PDB entry 5ZH4 | X-ray diffraction, 2.60 A resolution | chains A and B

# Chain A (and B)
Name: Lysine-tRNA ligase
Source organism: Plasmodium falciparum NF54
Notes: EC 6.1.1.6; chain B of this document is another copy of the same molecule, construct and numbering; everything in this record applies to it too
UniProtKB: W7JP72 (W7JP72_PLAFO); residues 77-583 here correspond to UniProt positions 15-521 (UniProt number = residue number - 62)
Sequence (507 residues; row label = number of the first residue in the row):
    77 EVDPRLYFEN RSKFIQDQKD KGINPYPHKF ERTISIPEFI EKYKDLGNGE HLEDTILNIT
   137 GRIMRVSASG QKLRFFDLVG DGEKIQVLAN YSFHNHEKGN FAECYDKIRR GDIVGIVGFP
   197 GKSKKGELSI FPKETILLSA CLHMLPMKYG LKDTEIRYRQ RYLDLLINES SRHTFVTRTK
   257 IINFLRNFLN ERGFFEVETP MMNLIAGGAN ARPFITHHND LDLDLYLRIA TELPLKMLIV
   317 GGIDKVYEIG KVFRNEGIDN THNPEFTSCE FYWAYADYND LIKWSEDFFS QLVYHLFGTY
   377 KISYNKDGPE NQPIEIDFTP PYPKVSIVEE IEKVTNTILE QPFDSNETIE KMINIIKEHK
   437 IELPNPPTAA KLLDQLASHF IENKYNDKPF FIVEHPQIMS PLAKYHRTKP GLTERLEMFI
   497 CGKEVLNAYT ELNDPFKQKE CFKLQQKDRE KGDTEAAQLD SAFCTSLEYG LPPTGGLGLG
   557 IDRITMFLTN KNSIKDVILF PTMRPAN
Disordered / not traced: 225-229, 382-388, 517-537, 582-583 (chain B: 123-124, 200-203, 223-230, 519-533, 582-583)
Residues lining bound ligands:
  - CLADO-7 (9CC; (3R)-6,8-dihydroxy-3-{[(2S,6R)-6-methyloxan-2-yl]methyl}-3,4-dihydro-1H-2-benzopyran-1-one): Arg330, Glu332, Thr337, His338, Asn339, Phe342, Ser344, Glu500, Val501, Leu502, Asn503, Gly554, Leu555, Gly556, Arg559, Ile570
  - lysine (LYS): Gly284, Ala285, Ala306, Glu308, Arg330, Glu346, Tyr348, Asn503, Ala504, Tyr505, Glu507, Gly552, Leu553, Gly554

# Interface between chain A and chain B
Contacting residue pairs - 175 pairs, chain A then chain B:
  Phe84(A) - Glu544(B)
  Lys95(A) - Asp510(B)  salt bridge
  Lys95(A) - Phe512(B)
  Asn100(A) - Tyr481(B)  hydrogen bond
  Tyr102(A) - Lys480(B)  hydrogen bond (backbone-side chain)
  Tyr102(A) - Asn509(B)
  Tyr102(A) - Asp510(B)
  Tyr102(A) - Pro511(B)
  Pro103(A) - Lys480(B)  hydrogen bond (backbone-side chain)
  His104(A) - Lys480(B)
  His104(A) - Tyr481(B)  hydrogen bond (side chain-backbone)
  His104(A) - His482(B)
  His104(A) - Arg483(B)
  His104(A) - Glu490(B)  salt bridge
  Lys105(A) - Tyr351(B)  hydrogen bond (side chain-backbone)
  Lys105(A) - Asp353(B)
  Lys105(A) - Asp356(B)  salt bridge
  Lys105(A) - Arg483(B)
  Arg108(A) - Tyr351(B)
  Thr136(A) - Tyr351(B)
  Gly137(A) - Tyr351(B)
  Arg138(A) - Val316(B)  hydrogen bond (side chain-backbone)
  Arg138(A) - Tyr545(B)  hydrogen bond (side chain-backbone)
  Arg138(A) - Gly546(B)  hydrogen bond (side chain-backbone)
  Asp157(A) - Asp320(B)
  Ile189(A) - Tyr351(B)
  Ile189(A) - Gly546(B)
  Ile189(A) - Pro548(B)
  Leu214(A) - Pro549(B)
  Ser215(A) - Asn509(B)
  Ser215(A) - Gly546(B)
  Ser215(A) - Leu547(B)  hydrogen bond (side chain-backbone)
  Ala216(A) - Gly546(B)
  Cys217(A) - Glu544(B)
  Cys217(A) - Tyr545(B)
  Leu218(A) - Pro511(B)  hydrophobic
  Leu218(A) - Glu544(B)  hydrogen bond (backbone-backbone)
  His219(A) - Glu544(B)  salt bridge
  His219(A) - Tyr545(B)
  Leu221(A) - Tyr545(B)  hydrophobic
  Gln236(A) - Tyr545(B)
  Tyr238(A) - Met313(B)
  Tyr238(A) - Val316(B)  hydrophobic
  Tyr238(A) - Gly317(B)
  Tyr238(A) - Thr541(B)
  Tyr238(A) - Ser542(B)
  Tyr238(A) - Tyr545(B)  hydrophobic
  Leu239(A) - Tyr545(B)  hydrophobic
  Leu241(A) - Leu314(B)  hydrophobic
  Leu241(A) - Gly317(B)
  Leu242(A) - Val316(B)
  Leu242(A) - Gly317(B)
  Arg248(A) - Gly318(B)  hydrogen bond (side chain-backbone)
  Phe251(A) - Phe271(B)
  Val252(A) - Phe271(B)  hydrophobic
  Arg254(A) - Glu274(B)  salt bridge
  Thr255(A) - Phe271(B)
  Thr255(A) - Glu272(B)  hydrogen bond (side chain-backbone)
  Ile258(A) - Glu274(B)
  Arg262(A) - Arg262(B)
  Arg262(A) - Glu272(B)  salt bridge
  Phe271(A) - Phe251(B)
  Phe271(A) - Val252(B)  hydrophobic
  Phe271(A) - Thr255(B)
  Glu272(A) - Thr255(B)  hydrogen bond (backbone-side chain)
  Glu272(A) - Arg262(B)  salt bridge
  Val273(A) - Leu575(B)  hydrophobic
  Glu274(A) - Arg254(B)  salt bridge
  Glu274(A) - Ile258(B)
  Glu274(A) - Lys327(B)
  Glu274(A) - Thr343(B)  hydrogen bond
  Glu274(A) - Leu575(B)
  Thr275(A) - Lys327(B)  hydrogen bond (backbone-side chain)
  Pro276(A) - Lys327(B)
  Pro276(A) - Glu341(B)
  Pro276(A) - Phe576(B)
  Met277(A) - Lys327(B)
  Met277(A) - Phe329(B)  hydrophobic
  Met277(A) - Glu341(B)  hydrogen bond (backbone-side chain)
  Met278(A) - Phe290(B)  hydrophobic
  Met278(A) - Glu341(B)  hydrogen bond (backbone-side chain)
  Phe290(A) - Met278(B)  hydrophobic
  Phe290(A) - Thr292(B)
  Phe290(A) - His293(B)
  Phe290(A) - His294(B)
  Ile291(A) - Ile291(B)
  Ile291(A) - Thr292(B)  hydrogen bond (backbone-side chain)
  Thr292(A) - Phe290(B)
  Thr292(A) - Ile291(B)  hydrogen bond (side chain-backbone)
  His293(A) - Phe290(B)
  His293(A) - Asn331(B)  hydrogen bond (backbone-side chain)
  His294(A) - Phe290(B)
  His294(A) - Asn331(B)
  His294(A) - Glu332(B)  hydrogen bond (side chain-backbone)
  His294(A) - Ile334(B)
  His294(A) - Pro340(B)
  Asn295(A) - Asn331(B)  hydrogen bond
  Leu297(A) - Ile334(B)  hydrophobic
  Leu297(A) - Arg580(B)
  Leu303(A) - Leu303(B)  hydrophobic
  Pro310(A) - Phe576(B)
  Met313(A) - Tyr238(B)
  Leu314(A) - Leu241(B)  hydrophobic
  Leu314(A) - Leu575(B)  hydrophobic
  Val316(A) - Arg138(B)  hydrogen bond (backbone-side chain)
  Val316(A) - Tyr238(B)  hydrophobic
  Val316(A) - Leu242(B)
  Gly317(A) - Tyr238(B)
  Gly317(A) - Leu241(B)
  Gly317(A) - Leu242(B)
  Gly318(A) - Arg248(B)  hydrogen bond (backbone-side chain)
  Ile319(A) - Arg248(B)
  Asp320(A) - Asp157(B)
  Lys327(A) - Glu274(B)
  Lys327(A) - Thr275(B)  hydrogen bond (side chain-backbone)
  Lys327(A) - Pro276(B)
  Lys327(A) - Met277(B)
  Phe329(A) - Met277(B)  hydrophobic
  Asn331(A) - His293(B)  hydrogen bond (side chain-backbone)
  Asn331(A) - His294(B)
  Asn331(A) - Asn295(B)  hydrogen bond (side chain-backbone)
  Glu332(A) - His294(B)  hydrogen bond (backbone-side chain)
  Gly333(A) - Asp296(B)
  Glu341(A) - Pro276(B)
  Glu341(A) - Met277(B)  hydrogen bond (side chain-backbone)
  Glu341(A) - Met278(B)  hydrogen bond (side chain-backbone)
  Thr343(A) - Glu274(B)  hydrogen bond
  Tyr351(A) - Lys105(B)  hydrogen bond (backbone-side chain)
  Tyr351(A) - Arg108(B)
  Tyr351(A) - Thr136(B)
  Tyr351(A) - Gly137(B)
  Tyr351(A) - Ile189(B)
  Asp353(A) - Lys105(B)
  Asp356(A) - Lys105(B)  salt bridge
  Lys480(A) - Tyr102(B)  hydrogen bond (side chain-backbone)
  Lys480(A) - Pro103(B)  hydrogen bond (side chain-backbone)
  Lys480(A) - His104(B)
  Tyr481(A) - Asn100(B)  hydrogen bond
  Tyr481(A) - His104(B)  hydrogen bond (backbone-side chain)
  Arg483(A) - His104(B)
  Glu490(A) - His104(B)  salt bridge
  Asn509(A) - Tyr102(B)
  Asn509(A) - Ser215(B)
  Asp510(A) - Tyr102(B)
  Pro511(A) - Tyr102(B)
  Pro511(A) - Leu218(B)  hydrophobic
  Phe512(A) - Ser88(B)
  Thr541(A) - Gln236(B)
  Thr541(A) - Tyr238(B)
  Ser542(A) - Tyr238(B)
  Glu544(A) - Phe84(B)
  Glu544(A) - Cys217(B)
  Glu544(A) - Leu218(B)  hydrogen bond (backbone-backbone)
  Glu544(A) - His219(B)  salt bridge
  Tyr545(A) - Arg138(B)  hydrogen bond (backbone-side chain)
  Tyr545(A) - Ala216(B)
  Tyr545(A) - Cys217(B)  hydrogen bond (backbone-side chain)
  Tyr545(A) - His219(B)
  Tyr545(A) - Leu221(B)  hydrophobic
  Tyr545(A) - Gln236(B)
  Tyr545(A) - Tyr238(B)  hydrophobic
  Tyr545(A) - Leu239(B)  hydrophobic
  Gly546(A) - Arg138(B)  hydrogen bond (backbone-side chain)
  Gly546(A) - Ile189(B)
  Gly546(A) - Ser215(B)
  Gly546(A) - Ala216(B)
  Leu547(A) - Ser215(B)  hydrogen bond (backbone-side chain)
  Pro548(A) - Ile189(B)
  Pro549(A) - Leu214(B)
  Leu575(A) - Val273(B)  hydrophobic
  Leu575(A) - Glu274(B)
  Leu575(A) - Leu314(B)  hydrophobic
  Phe576(A) - Pro276(B)
  Phe576(A) - Pro310(B)
  Pro581(A) - Leu299(B)
Interface residues without a listed pair, chain A (95 interface residues in all): Gln92, Phe106, Gly187, Asp296, Leu299, Pro340, Ala352, His482, Ala538, Met579
Interface residues without a listed pair, chain B (99 interface residues in all): Ile91, Phe106, Gly187, Asn259, Ile319, Gly333, Ala352, Thr506, Lys513, Ala538, Met579, Pro581

# Summary
The interface between chain A and chain B involves 95 residues on one side and 99 on the other, with 41
hydrogen bonds and 11 salt bridges. Polar pairs include Lys95(A)-Asp510(B), His104(A)-Glu490(B) and
Lys105(A)-Asp356(B). Chain A binds lysine and CLADO-7.
Chain A and chain B are both Lysine-tRNA ligase (Plasmodium falciparum NF54); the structure, CRYSTAL STRUCTURE
OF PfKRS WITH INHIBITOR CLADO-7, was determined by X-ray diffraction (same publication as 5ZH2, 5ZH3 and
5ZH5).
